PDB entry 9B8C | electron microscopy, 3.30 A resolution | chains C and H of the 14 polymer chains in the assembly

Chain C:
Name: Envelope glycoprotein gp120
Source organism: Human immunodeficiency virus 1
UniProt: Q2N0S6 (Q2N0S6_9HIV1); aligned to UniProt positions 30-496 over residues 31-507 (the alignment contains insertions or deletions, so no single offset holds)
Amino-acid sequence (467 residues; row label = number of the first residue in the row; note: 10 numbers in that range are skipped by the numbering (no residue carries them; nothing is unmodelled there)):
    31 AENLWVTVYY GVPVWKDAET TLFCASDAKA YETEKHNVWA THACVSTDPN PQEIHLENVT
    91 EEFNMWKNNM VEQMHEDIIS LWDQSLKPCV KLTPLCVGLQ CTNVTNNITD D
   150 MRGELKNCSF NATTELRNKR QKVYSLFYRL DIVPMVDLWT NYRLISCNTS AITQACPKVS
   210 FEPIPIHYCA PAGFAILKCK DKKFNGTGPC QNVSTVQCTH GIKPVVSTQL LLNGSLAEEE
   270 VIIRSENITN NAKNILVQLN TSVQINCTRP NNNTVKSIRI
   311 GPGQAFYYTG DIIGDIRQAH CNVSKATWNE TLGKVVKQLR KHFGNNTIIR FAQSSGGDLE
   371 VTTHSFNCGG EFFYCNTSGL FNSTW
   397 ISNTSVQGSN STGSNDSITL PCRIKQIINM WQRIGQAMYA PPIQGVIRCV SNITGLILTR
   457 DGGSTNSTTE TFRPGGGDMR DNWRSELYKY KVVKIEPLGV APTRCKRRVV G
Disordered / not traced: 31-32, 57-76, 397-412, 505-507
Differences from the reference sequence: conflict Ser76 (Pro75 in Q2N0S6), Glu106 (Thr105 in Q2N0S6), Gly128 (Thr127 in Q2N0S6), 22 further conflict positions vs the reference (Q2N0S6) not listed
Disulfide bonds: Cys119-Cys205, Cys126-Cys196, Cys131-Cys157, Cys218-Cys247, Cys228-Cys239, Cys296-Cys331, Cys378-Cys445, Cys385-Cys418
Covalent attachments: N-acetylglucosamine (NAG) linked to Asn88, Asn133, Asn156, Asn160, Asn197, Asn234, Asn241, Asn262, Asn276, Asn289, Asn295, Asn301, Asn332, Asn386, Asn448
From the paper describing this entry:
  - post-translational modification sites: Asn160
  - mutagenesis - R169E/K171E: abolished binding to long-HCDR3 Apex bnAbs

Chain H:
Name: RM018 fragment antigen binding heavy chain
Source organism: Macaca mulatta
Amino-acid sequence (134 residues; row label = number of the first residue in the row; a row labelled like 82A-82C holds insertion residues (82A, then the next letters in order)):
     1 QVQLVQSGAE VKKPGASVKL SCKASGYTFS IYAITWVRQA PGQGLEWMGG II
   52A P
    53 LVGITNYAQK FQGRVTITAD TSTTTAYMEL
82A-82C SSL
    83 RSEDTAVYYC SRGLGPSI
100A-100Q ETEDDYDYSYTSEYNLL
   101 HVWGRGVLVT VSS
Disordered / not traced: 1, 110-113
Modified / non-standard residues: Tyr100H (O-sulfo-L-tyrosine; TYS)
Disulfide bonds: Cys22-Cys92

How chain C and chain H interact:
Pairs across the interface (8):
  Asn167(C) - Tyr100H(H)
  Asn167(C) - Ser100I(H)
  Asn167(C) - Tyr100J(H)  hydrogen bond (backbone-backbone)
  Lys168(C) - Tyr100J(H)
  Arg169(C) - Glu100A(H)
  Arg169(C) - Ser100I(H)
  Arg169(C) - Tyr100J(H)  hydrogen bond (backbone-backbone)
  Lys171(C) - Glu100M(H)  salt bridge
Other interface residues (no listed pair), chain C (5 interface residues in all): Asn160
Other interface residues (no listed pair), chain H (7 interface residues in all): Ser100L, Tyr100N

Summary:
The interface between chain C and chain H involves 5 residues on one side and 7 on the other, with 2 hydrogen
bonds and 1 salt bridge. Among the polar pairs are Lys171(C)-Glu100M(H), Asn167(C)-Tyr100J(H) and
Arg169(C)-Tyr100J(H). The paper reports that R169E/K171E of chain C abolish binding to long-HCDR3 Apex bnAbs;
a modification site at Asn160(C).
Chain C is Envelope glycoprotein gp120 (Human immunodeficiency virus 1) and chain H is RM018 fragment antigen
binding heavy chain (Macaca mulatta); the structure, RM018 Fab in complex with Apex GT 6.2 trimer and RM20A3
Fab, was determined by electron microscopy, deposited together with 9MPX, 9MQG, 9B8B, 9MPB and 9MPC.
